PDB entry 4CG7 | electron microscopy, 6.90 A resolution (low resolution: residue-level contacts below are approximate; hydrogen-bond / salt-bridge calls are withheld) | chains A and C of the 3 polymer chains in the assembly

Chain A:
Name: Protein transport protein SEC61 subunit alpha isoform 1
Source organism: Canis lupus familiaris
UniProt: P38377 (S61A1_CANFA); residue numbers follow UniProt; this construct covers 1-476
Sequence (476 residues; numbered 1 to 476; the number before each row is that of its first residue):
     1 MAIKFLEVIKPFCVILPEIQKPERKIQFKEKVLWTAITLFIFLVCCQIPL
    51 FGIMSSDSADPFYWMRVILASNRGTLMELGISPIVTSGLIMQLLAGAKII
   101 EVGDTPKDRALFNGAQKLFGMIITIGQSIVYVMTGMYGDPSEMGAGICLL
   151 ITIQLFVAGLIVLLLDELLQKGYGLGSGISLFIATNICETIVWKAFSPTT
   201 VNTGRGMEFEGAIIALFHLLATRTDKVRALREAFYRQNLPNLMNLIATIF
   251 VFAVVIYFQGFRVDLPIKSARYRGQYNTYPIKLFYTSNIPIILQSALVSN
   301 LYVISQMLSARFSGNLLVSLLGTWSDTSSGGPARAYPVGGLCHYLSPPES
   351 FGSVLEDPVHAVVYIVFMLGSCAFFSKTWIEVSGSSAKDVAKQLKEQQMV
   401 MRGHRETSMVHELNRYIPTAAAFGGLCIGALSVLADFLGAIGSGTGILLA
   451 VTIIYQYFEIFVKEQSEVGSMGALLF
Unresolved in the structure: 1-24

Chain C:
Name: Transport protein SEC61 subunit beta
Source organism: Canis lupus familiaris
Sequence (36 residues; row label = number of the first residue in the row):
    61 EDSPGLKVGPVPVLVMSLLFIASVFMLHIWGKYTRS

How chain A and chain C interact:
Residue-residue contacts - 33 pairs, chain A then chain C:
  Ile37(A) with Leu74(C)
  Phe40(A) with Leu74(C)
  Ile41(A) with Ser77(C)
  Val44(A) with Ser77(C); Phe80(C); Ile81(C)
  Gln47(A) with Val84(C); His88(C); Trp90(C)
  Ile48(A) with Phe80(C); Ser83(C); Val84(C)
  Pro49(A) with Phe80(C)
  Gly52(A) with His88(C)
  Ile53(A) with Leu87(C); Thr94(C); Arg95(C); Ser96(C)
  Gly74(A) with His88(C)
  Thr75(A) with His88(C)
  Ile147(A) with Leu87(C)
  Leu150(A) with Ser83(C); Leu87(C)
  Ile151(A) with Leu87(C)
  Gln154(A) with Phe80(C); Ser83(C)
  Val157(A) with Met76(C); Phe80(C)
  Ala158(A) with Phe80(C)
  Ile161(A) with Val73(C); Ser77(C)
  Leu164(A) with Lys67(C)
  Lys171(A) with Glu61(C)
Other interface residues (no listed pair), chain A (25 interface residues in all): Cys45, Phe51, Cys148, Ile153, Leu168
Other interface residues (no listed pair), chain C (19 interface residues in all): Asp62, Leu79, Ile89

In short:
The interface between chain A and chain C involves 25 residues on one side and 19 on the other.
Chain A is Protein transport protein SEC61 subunit alpha isoform 1 and chain C is Transport protein SEC61
subunit beta, both from Canis lupus familiaris; the structure, Cryo-EM of the Sec61-complex bound to the idle
80S ribosome, was determined by electron microscopy, deposited together with 4CG5 and 4CG6.
